PDB entry 3ZVK | X-ray diffraction, 2.50 A resolution | chains H and X of the 10 polymer chains in the assembly

[Chain H]
Name: Antitoxin of toxin-antitoxin system vapb
Organism: Rickettsia felis
Reference sequence: Q4UNB3 (Q4UNB3_RICFE); residues 1-78 here = UniProt positions 1-78
Chain sequence (78 residues; numbered 1 to 78; the number before each row is that of its first residue):
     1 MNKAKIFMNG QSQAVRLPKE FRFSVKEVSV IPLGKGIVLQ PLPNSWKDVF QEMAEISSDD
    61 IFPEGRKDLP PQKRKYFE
Disordered / not traced: 58-78
From the paper describing this entry:
  - binding site for the 26-nt DNA strand (chain X): Asn9, Lys19, Arg22
  - specificity-determining residues: Asn9

[Chain X]
Molecule: 26-nt DNA strand
Sequence (26 nucleotides; row label = number of the first residue in the row):
     2 AGTATATATT AATTAGTATA TATTAA

[Chain H / chain X interface]
Contacting residue pairs - 14 pairs, chain H then chain X:
  Lys5(H) - DT18(X)  salt bridge to the phosphate
  Lys5(H) - DA19(X)  phosphate contact
  Phe7(H) - DT20(X)  base contact
  Met8(H) - DT20(X)  base contact
  Asn9(H) - DA21(X)  base contact
  Gly10(H) - DT22(X)  base contact
  Arg16(H) - DG17(X)  sugar contact
  Arg16(H) - DT18(X)  salt bridge to the phosphate
  Arg16(H) - DA19(X)  base contact
  Leu17(H) - DG17(X)  phosphate contact
  Pro18(H) - DG17(X)  phosphate contact
  Lys19(H) - DG17(X)  hydrogen bond to the phosphate
  Arg22(H) - DA16(X)  salt bridge to the phosphate
  Arg22(H) - DG17(X)  salt bridge to the phosphate

[Summary]
10 residues of chain H face 7 of chain X across their interface, with 1 hydrogen bond and 4 salt bridges.
Polar contacts include Lys19(H)-DG17(X), Lys5(H)-DT18(X) and Arg16(H)-DT18(X). The paper reports a binding
site for the 26-nt DNA strand (chain X) at Asn9(H), Lys19(H) and Arg22(H); the specificity determinant
Asn9(H).
Chain H is Antitoxin of toxin-antitoxin system vapb (Rickettsia felis) and chain X is a 26-nt DNA strand; the
structure, Crystal structure of VapBC2 from Rickettsia felis bound to a DNA fragment from their promoter, was
determined by X-ray diffraction.
